5C4X - chains A and S of the 15 polymer chains in the assembly; structure by X-ray diffraction, 4.00 A resolution.

== Chain A ==
Protein: DNA-directed RNA polymerase II subunit RPB1
Organism: Saccharomyces cerevisiae (strain ATCC 204508 / S288c)
Notes: EC 2.7.7.6
UniProtKB: P04050 (RPB1_YEAST); residue numbers follow UniProt; this construct covers 1-1733
Sequence (1733 residues; numbered 1 to 1733; the number before each row is that of its first residue):
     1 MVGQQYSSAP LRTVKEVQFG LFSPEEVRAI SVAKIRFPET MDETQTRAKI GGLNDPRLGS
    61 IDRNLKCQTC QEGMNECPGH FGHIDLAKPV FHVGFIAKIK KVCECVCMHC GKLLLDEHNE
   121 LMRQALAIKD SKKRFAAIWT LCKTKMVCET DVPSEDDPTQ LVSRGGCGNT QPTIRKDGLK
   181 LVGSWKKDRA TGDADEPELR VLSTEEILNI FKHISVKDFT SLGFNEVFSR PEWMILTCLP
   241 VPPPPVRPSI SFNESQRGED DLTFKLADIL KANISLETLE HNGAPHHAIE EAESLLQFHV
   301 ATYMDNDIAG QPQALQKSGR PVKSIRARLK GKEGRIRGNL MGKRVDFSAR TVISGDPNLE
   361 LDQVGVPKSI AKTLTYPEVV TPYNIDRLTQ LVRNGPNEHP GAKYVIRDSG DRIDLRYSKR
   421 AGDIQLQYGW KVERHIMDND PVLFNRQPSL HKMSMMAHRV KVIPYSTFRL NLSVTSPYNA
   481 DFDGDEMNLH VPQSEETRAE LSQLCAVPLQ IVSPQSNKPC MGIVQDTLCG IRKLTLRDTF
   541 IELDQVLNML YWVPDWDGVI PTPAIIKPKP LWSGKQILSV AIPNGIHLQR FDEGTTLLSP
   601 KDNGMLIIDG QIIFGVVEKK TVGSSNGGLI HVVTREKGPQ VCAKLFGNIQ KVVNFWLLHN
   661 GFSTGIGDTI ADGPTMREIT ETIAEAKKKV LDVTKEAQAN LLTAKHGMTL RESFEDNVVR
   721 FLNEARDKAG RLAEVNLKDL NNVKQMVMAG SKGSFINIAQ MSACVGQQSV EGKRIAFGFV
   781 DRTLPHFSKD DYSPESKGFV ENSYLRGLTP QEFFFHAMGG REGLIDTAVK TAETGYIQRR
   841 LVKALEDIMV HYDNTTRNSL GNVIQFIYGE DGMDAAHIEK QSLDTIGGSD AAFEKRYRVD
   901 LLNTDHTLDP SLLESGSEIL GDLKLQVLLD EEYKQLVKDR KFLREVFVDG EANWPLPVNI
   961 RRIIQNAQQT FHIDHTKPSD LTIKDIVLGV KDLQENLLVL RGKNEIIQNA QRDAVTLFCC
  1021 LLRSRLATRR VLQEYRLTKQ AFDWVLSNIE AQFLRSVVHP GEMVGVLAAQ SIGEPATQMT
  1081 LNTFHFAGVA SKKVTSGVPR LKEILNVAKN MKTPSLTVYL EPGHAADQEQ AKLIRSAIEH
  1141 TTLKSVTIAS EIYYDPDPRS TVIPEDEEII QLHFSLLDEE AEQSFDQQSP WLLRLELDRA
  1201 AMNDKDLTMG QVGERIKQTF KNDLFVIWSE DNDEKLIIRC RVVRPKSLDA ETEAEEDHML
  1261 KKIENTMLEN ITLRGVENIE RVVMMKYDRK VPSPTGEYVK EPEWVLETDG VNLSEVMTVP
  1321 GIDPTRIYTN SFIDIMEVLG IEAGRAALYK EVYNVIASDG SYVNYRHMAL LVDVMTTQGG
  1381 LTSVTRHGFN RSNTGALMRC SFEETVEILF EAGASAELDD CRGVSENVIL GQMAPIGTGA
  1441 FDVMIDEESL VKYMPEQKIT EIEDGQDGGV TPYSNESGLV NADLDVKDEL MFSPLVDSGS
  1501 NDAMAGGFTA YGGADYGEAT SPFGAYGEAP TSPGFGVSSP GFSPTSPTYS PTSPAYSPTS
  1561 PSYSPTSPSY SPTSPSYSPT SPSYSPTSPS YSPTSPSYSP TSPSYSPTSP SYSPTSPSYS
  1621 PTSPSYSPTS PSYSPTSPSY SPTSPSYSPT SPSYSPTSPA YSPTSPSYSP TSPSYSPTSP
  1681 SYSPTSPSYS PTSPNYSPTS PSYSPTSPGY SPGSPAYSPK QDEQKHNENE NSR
Unresolved in the structure: 1, 1176-1184, 1246-1253, 1455-1733
Metal / ion sites: Zn2+ site 1: Cys67, His80; Zn2+ site 2: Cys110, Cys148, Cys167; Mg2+ near Asp1420 (its only coordinating residue here)
Swiss-Prot annotation at these positions:
  - region: Pro248 to Asp260 (Lid loop), Asn306 to Lys323 (Rudder loop), Pro810 to Glu822 (Bridging helix)
  - binding site (Zn(2+)): Cys67, Cys70, Cys77, His80, Cys107, Cys110, Cys148, Cys167
  - binding site (Mg(2+)): Asp481, Asp483, Asp485
  - modified residue: Thr1471 (Phosphothreonine)
  - cross-link (Glycyl lysine isopeptide (Lys-Gly)): Lys695 (interchain with G-Cter in ubiquitin), Lys1246 (interchain with G-Cter in ubiquitin), Lys1350 (interchain with G-Cter in ubiquitin)
  - natural variant: Ser1653 to Pro1659 (deletion: In strain: A364A)
  - mutagenesis: Lys1246 (K1246R: Impairs ubiquitination during transcription stress)
Reported in the primary citation:
  - conformationally variable residues (loop rearrangement): Gln1078 to Gly1097

== Chain S ==
Molecule: Non-template strand DNA
Sequence (53 nucleotides; row label = number of the first residue in the row; note: 1 number in that range is skipped by the numbering (no residue carries it; nothing is unmodelled there); a row labelled like 19A-19B holds insertion residues (19A, then the next letters in order); numbers below 1 keep their minus sign (DC-12 is residue -12)):
   -12 CGCTTGTATA TAAGGAGTCC GTGGAAGCTA TC
19A-19B CT
    21 AGCAGTGCTT ATCGGTAGG
Unresolved in the structure: -12 to 0, 19A-19B

== Chain A / chain S interface ==
Contacting residue pairs (14):
  Lys101(A) with DT29(S), salt bridge to the phosphate
  Trp139(A) with DT29(S), phosphate contact
  Lys143(A) with DT30(S), salt bridge to the phosphate
  Arg175(A) with DA31(S), salt bridge to the phosphate
  His299(A) with DA12(S), base contact
  Leu315(A) with DA12(S), base contact; DA13(S), base contact
  Lys317(A) with DA12(S), base contact; DA13(S), base contact
  Lys1102(A) with DA24(S), salt bridge to the phosphate
  Ala1108(A) with DT26(S), hydrogen bond to the phosphate
  Lys1109(A) with DT26(S), hydrogen bond to the phosphate
  Asn1110(A) with DG25(S), sugar contact
  Arg1391(A) with DC28(S), salt bridge to the phosphate
Other interface residues (no listed pair), chain A (17 interface residues in all): Gln45, Ala314, Gln316, Glu833, Arg1386
Other interface residues (no listed pair), chain S (10 interface residues in all): DT9

== In short ==
17 residues of chain A face 10 of chain S across their interface, with 2 hydrogen bonds and 5 salt bridges.
Polar contacts include Ala1108(A)-DT26(S), Lys1109(A)-DT26(S) and Lys101(A)-DT29(S). Cys67(A) and His80(A)
coordinate Zn2+ site 1. From UniProt: 8 Zn2+-binding residues, 3 Mg2+-binding residues and one mutagenesis
site on chain A. The paper reports conformational variability at Gln1078(A).
Chain A is DNA-directed RNA polymerase II subunit RPB1 (Saccharomyces cerevisiae (strain ATCC 204508 / S288c))
and chain S is Non-template strand DNA; the structure, Crystal structure of a transcribing RNA Polymerase II
complex reveals a complete transcription bubble, was determined by X-ray diffraction together with 5C3E, 5C44,
5C4A and 5C4J from the same study.
